PDB entry 2OC8 | X-ray diffraction, 2.66 A resolution | chains A and B of the 4 polymer chains in the assembly

Chain A:
Protein: Hepatitis C virus
From: Hepatitis C virus
Notes: fragment: NS3 protease domain (N-terminal T7 epitope -NS3 residues 1-181-C-terminal His Tag) with bound Zn, Chain A and C
UniProtKB: Q9ELS8 (Q9ELS8_9HEPC); residues 1-181 here correspond to UniProt positions 1027-1207 (UniProt number = residue number + 1026)
Sequence (200 residues; each row starts with the number of its first residue; numbers below 1 keep their minus sign (Met-10 is residue -10)):
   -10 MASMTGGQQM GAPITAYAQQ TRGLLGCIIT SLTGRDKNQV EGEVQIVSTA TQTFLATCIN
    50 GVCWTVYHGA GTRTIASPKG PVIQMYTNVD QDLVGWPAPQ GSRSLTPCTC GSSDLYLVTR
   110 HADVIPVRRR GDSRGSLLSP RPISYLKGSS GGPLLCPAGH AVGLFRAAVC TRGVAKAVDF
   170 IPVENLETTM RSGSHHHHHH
Not modelled in the structure: -10 to -2, 182-189
Differences from the reference sequence: cloning artifact (-10 to 0, 182-183); conflict Arg119 (Gln1145 in Q9ELS8); expression tag (184-189)
Glycans and other covalent adducts: beta-mercaptoethanol (BME) linked to Cys16; boceprevir (bound form) (U5G) linked to Ser139
Ion coordination: Zn2+: Cys97, Cys99, Cys145
Ligand contacts: boceprevir (bound form) (U5G): Gln41, Thr42, Phe43, Val55, His57, Arg123, Ile132, Leu135, Lys136, Gly137, Ser138, Phe154, Arg155, Ala156, Ala157, Val158, Cys159, Asp168

Chain B:
Protein: Hepatitis C virus
Notes: fragment: NS4a peptide (KK-NS4a residues 21-39-KK), Chain B and D; engineered mutation(s): C22S
UniProtKB: Q9QP06 (Q9QP06_9HEPC); residues 21-39 here correspond to UniProt positions 1678-1696 (UniProt number = residue number + 1657)
Sequence (23 residues; numbered 19 to 41; the number before each row is that of its first residue):
    19 KKGSVVIVGR IVLSGKPAII PKK
Not modelled in the structure: 19
Differences from the reference sequence: cloning artifact (19-20, 40-41)

How chain A and chain B interact:
Pairs across the interface - 70 pairs, chain A then chain B:
  Met-1(A) with Leu31(B); Ser32(B)
  Ile3(A) with Leu31(B), hydrophobic
  Thr4(A) with Val30(B); Leu31(B); Gly33(B), hydrogen bond (side chain-backbone)
  Ala5(A) with Ile29(B), hydrophobic; Val30(B); Leu31(B), hydrophobic
  Tyr6(A) with Arg28(B); Ile29(B); Val30(B), hydrogen bond (backbone-backbone)
  Ala7(A) with Arg28(B)
  Gln8(A) with Gly27(B); Arg28(B), hydrogen bond
  Gln9(A) with Val26(B); Gly27(B)
  Thr10(A) with Ile25(B); Val26(B), hydrogen bond (backbone-backbone); Gly27(B), hydrogen bond (side chain-backbone); Arg28(B)
  Arg11(A) with Val24(B); Ile25(B); Val26(B), hydrogen bond (backbone-backbone)
  Cys16(A) with Val24(B); Val26(B), hydrophobic
  Thr19(A) with Val24(B)
  Ser20(A) with Gly21(B); Ser22(B), hydrogen bond (side chain-backbone); Val24(B)
  Gly23(A) with Ser22(B)
  Gln28(A) with Arg28(B), hydrogen bond (backbone-side chain)
  Glu30(A) with Arg28(B), salt bridge
  Glu32(A) with Ile29(B); Val30(B); Leu31(B), hydrogen bond (side chain-backbone); Ser32(B), hydrogen bond
  Val33(A) with Arg28(B); Ile29(B), hydrogen bond (backbone-backbone)
  Gln34(A) with Ile25(B); Gly27(B); Arg28(B)
  Ile35(A) with Ile25(B); Val26(B), hydrogen bond (backbone-backbone); Gly27(B), hydrogen bond (backbone-backbone); Arg28(B)
  Val36(A) with Val23(B), hydrophobic; Val24(B)
  Ser37(A) with Val23(B); Val24(B), hydrogen bond (backbone-backbone); Val26(B)
  Thr38(A) with Val23(B)
  Arg62(A) with Lys20(B); Gly21(B), hydrogen bond (side chain-backbone); Val23(B)
  Thr63(A) with Ser22(B), hydrogen bond; Val23(B), hydrogen bond (backbone-backbone)
  Ile64(A) with Val23(B)
  Ala65(A) with Ser22(B); Val23(B), hydrogen bond (backbone-backbone); Val24(B), hydrophobic
  Pro70(A) with Ser22(B)
  Trp85(A) with Val23(B), hydrophobic
  Arg92(A) with Ser32(B)
  Val107(A) with Ile29(B), hydrophobic; Leu31(B), hydrophobic
  Thr108(A) with Ile29(B)
  Arg109(A) with Ile29(B)
  Ala111(A) with Ile29(B)
  Leu144(A) with Leu31(B), hydrophobic
Other interface residues (no listed pair), chain A (43 interface residues in all): Asp25, Val29, Gly31, Leu44, Ala59, Pro88, Leu94, Pro142

Summary:
Chain A and chain B form an interface of 43 and 14 residues respectively, with 18 hydrogen bonds and 1 salt
bridge. Among the polar pairs are Glu30(A)-Arg28(B), Thr4(A)-Gly33(B) and Gln8(A)-Arg28(B). Boceprevir (bound
form) is covalently linked to Ser139(A). Cys97(A), Cys99(A) and Cys145(A) coordinate Zn2+.
Chain A is Hepatitis C virus (Hepatitis C virus) and chain B is Hepatitis C virus; the structure, Structure of
Hepatitis C Viral NS3 protease domain complexed with NS4A peptide and ketoamide SCH503034, was determined by
X-ray diffraction (same publication as 2O8M, 2OBO, 2OBQ, 2OC0, 2OC1 and 2OC7).
